PDB entry 6AM0 | X-ray diffraction, 2.84 A resolution | chains E and G of the 8 polymer chains in the assembly

Chain E:
Molecule: KLLA0F23980p
From: Kluyveromyces lactis (strain ATCC 8585 / CBS 2359 / DSM 70799 / NBRC 1267 / NRRL Y-1140 / WM37)
UniProt: Q6CIU1 (Q6CIU1_KLULA); numbering as in UniProt (aligned over 1-275)
Amino-acid sequence (275 residues; row label = number of the first residue in the row):
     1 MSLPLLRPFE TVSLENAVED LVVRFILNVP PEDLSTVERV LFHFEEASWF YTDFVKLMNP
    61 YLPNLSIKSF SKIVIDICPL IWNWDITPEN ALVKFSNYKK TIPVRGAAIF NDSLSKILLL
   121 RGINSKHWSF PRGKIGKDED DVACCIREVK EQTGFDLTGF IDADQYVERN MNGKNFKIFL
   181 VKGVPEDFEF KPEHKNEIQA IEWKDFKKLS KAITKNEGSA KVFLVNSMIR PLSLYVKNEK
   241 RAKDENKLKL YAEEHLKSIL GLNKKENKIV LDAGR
Disordered / not traced: 1, 217-221, 264-275
Differences from the reference sequence: engineered mutation Q152 (Glu in Q6CIU1)
Small-molecule neighbours: 6VQ ([[(2R,3S,4R,5R)-5-(2-azanyl-7-methyl-6-oxidanylidene-3H-purin-7-ium-9-yl)-3,4-bis(oxidanyl)oxolan-2-yl]methoxy-sulfanyl-phosphoryl] [[[(2R,3S,4R,5R)-5-(2-azanyl-7-methyl-6-oxidanylidene-3H-purin-7-ium-9-yl)-3,4-bis(oxidanyl)oxolan-2-yl]methoxy-sulfanyl-phosphoryl]oxy-oxidanyl-phosphoryl] hydrogen phosphate): W49, T52, D53, K100, V104, S125, H127, R132, K134, E151, K174, F176, H194, N196, E197, F223
What the authors report for this chain:
  - mutagenesis - R39A, I102G: abolished catalytic activity with KLLA0A01474p (chain G)
  - binding site for 6VQ: W49, K99, R132, K134, F223
  - catalytic residues: K134 (proposed by the authors, not directly observed)
  - specificity-determining residues: F223

Chain G:
Molecule: KLLA0A01474p
UniProt: Q6CYC5 (Q6CYC5_KLULA); residue numbers follow UniProt; this construct covers 355-380
Amino-acid sequence (26 residues; each row starts with the number of its first residue):
   355 HSKCYAGATF ATEAPQVTTL PKPSFV

Chain E / chain G interface:
Contacting residue pairs - 32 pairs, chain E then chain G:
  P30(E) - F364(G)
  E32(E) - T363(G)
  D33(E) - A362(G)
  D33(E) - T363(G)  hydrogen bond
  D33(E) - F364(G)
  R39(E) - Y359(G)  hydrogen bond (side chain-backbone)
  R39(E) - A360(G)
  R39(E) - G361(G)  hydrogen bond (side chain-backbone)
  R39(E) - T363(G)
  F42(E) - Y359(G)
  F42(E) - A360(G)  hydrophobic
  F42(E) - G361(G)
  H43(E) - A362(G)
  H43(E) - F364(G)
  Y98(E) - C358(G)
  Y98(E) - Y359(G)  hydrogen bond (side chain-backbone)
  T101(E) - H355(G)  hydrogen bond (side chain-backbone)
  T101(E) - S356(G)  hydrogen bond (side chain-backbone)
  T101(E) - C358(G)
  I102(E) - C358(G)  hydrophobic
  I102(E) - Y359(G)
  I102(E) - A360(G)  hydrophobic
  P103(E) - C358(G)
  I135(E) - C358(G)
  I135(E) - A360(G)  hydrogen bond (backbone-backbone)
  G136(E) - Y359(G)
  G136(E) - A360(G)
  K137(E) - Y359(G)
  K137(E) - T363(G)
  K137(E) - T366(G)  hydrogen bond (backbone-side chain)
  D138(E) - T366(G)
  E139(E) - T366(G)
Other interface residues (no listed pair), chain E (16 interface residues in all): K134

Overview:
16 residues of chain E and 10 residues of chain G are in contact; the contacts include 8 hydrogen bonds. Polar
pairs include D33(E)-T363(G), R39(E)-Y359(G) and R39(E)-G361(G). Chain E binds compound 6VQ. The paper reports
the catalytic residue K134(E); R39A and I102G of chain E abolish catalytic activity with KLLA0A01474p (chain
G).
Chain E is KLLA0F23980p (Kluyveromyces lactis (strain ATCC 8585 / CBS 2359 / DSM 70799 / NBRC 1267 / NRRL
Y-1140 / WM37)) and chain G is KLLA0A01474p; the structure, Crystal structure of K. lactis Edc1-Dcp1-Dcp2-Edc3
decapping complex with synthetic cap substrate analog, was determined by X-ray diffraction.
